4U1H - chains A and B of the 3 polymer chains in the assembly; structure by X-ray diffraction, 1.59 A resolution.

== Chain A ==
Protein: HLA class I histocompatibility antigen, B-7 alpha chain
From: Homo sapiens
Reference sequence: P01889 (1B07_HUMAN); residues 1-276 here correspond to UniProt positions 25-300 (UniProt number = residue number + 24)
Sequence (277 residues; each row starts with the number of its first residue; numbering starts at 0):
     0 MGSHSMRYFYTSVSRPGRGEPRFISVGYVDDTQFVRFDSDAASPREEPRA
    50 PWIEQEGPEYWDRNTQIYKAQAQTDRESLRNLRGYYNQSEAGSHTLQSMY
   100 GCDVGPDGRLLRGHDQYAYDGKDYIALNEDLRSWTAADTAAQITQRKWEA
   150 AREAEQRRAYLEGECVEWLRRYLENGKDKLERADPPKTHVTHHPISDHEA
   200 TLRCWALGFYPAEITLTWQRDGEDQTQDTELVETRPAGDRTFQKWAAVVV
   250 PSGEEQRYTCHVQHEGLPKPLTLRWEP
Disulfides: Cys101-Cys164, Cys203-Cys259
Construct notes: initiating methionine (0)
Swiss-Prot annotation at these positions:
  - region: Glu275, Pro276 (Connecting peptide)
  - motif: Ser77 to Gly83 (Bw6 motif)
  - binding site (a peptide antigen): Asn63, Tyr84, Thr143, Lys146, Glu152, Tyr159, Tyr171
  - glycosylation: Asn86 (N-linked (GlcNAc...) asparagine)

== Chain B ==
Protein: Beta-2-microglobulin
From: Homo sapiens
Reference sequence: P61769 (B2MG_HUMAN); residues 1-99 here correspond to UniProt positions 21-119 (UniProt number = residue number + 20)
Sequence (100 residues; numbered 0 to 99; the number before each row is that of its first residue; numbering starts at 0):
     0 MIQRTPKIQVYSRHPAENGKSNFLNCYVSGFHPSDIEVDLLKNGERIEKV
    50 EHSDLSFSKDWSFYLLYYTEFTPTEKDEYACRVNHVTLSQPKIVKWDRDM
Disulfides: Cys25-Cys80
Construct notes: initiating methionine (0)
Swiss-Prot annotation at these positions:
  - modified residue: Gln2 (Pyrrolidone carboxylic acid)
  - glycosylation: Ile1 (N-linked (Glc) (glycation) isoleucine), Lys19 (N-linked (Glc) (glycation) lysine), Lys41 (N-linked (Glc) (glycation) lysine), Lys48 (N-linked (Glc) (glycation) lysine), Lys58 (N-linked (Glc) (glycation) lysine), Lys91 (N-linked (Glc) (glycation) lysine), Lys94 (N-linked (Glc) (glycation) lysine)

== Chain A / chain B interface ==
Contacting residue pairs (53; chain A residue first):
  Phe8(A) with Phe56(B), hydrophobic
  Tyr9(A) with Phe56(B)
  Thr10(A) with Phe56(B); Phe62(B)
  Val12(A) with Ser33(B)
  Val25(A) with Asp53(B); Leu54(B); Ser55(B)
  Tyr27(A) with Ser55(B); Tyr63(B), hydrogen bond
  Gln32(A) with Asp53(B), hydrogen bond
  Arg35(A) with Asp53(B), salt bridge
  Arg48(A) with Asp53(B), salt bridge
  Gln96(A) with His31(B), hydrogen bond; Phe56(B); Trp60(B), hydrogen bond (side chain-backbone); Phe62(B)
  Ser97(A) with Phe56(B)
  Met98(A) with Phe56(B), hydrophobic; Lys58(B); Trp60(B), hydrophobic
  Gln115(A) with Trp60(B)
  Tyr116(A) with Trp60(B)
  Ala117(A) with Trp60(B), hydrophobic
  Asp119(A) with Ile1(B); His31(B)
  Gly120(A) with Arg3(B), hydrogen bond (backbone-side chain); His31(B)
  Asp122(A) with Trp60(B), hydrogen bond
  Arg202(A) with Asp98(B), hydrogen bond (side chain-backbone); Met99(B)
  Trp204(A) with Asp98(B); Met99(B)
  Val231(A) with Gln8(B)
  Glu232(A) with Lys6(B), salt bridge; Gln8(B), hydrogen bond (backbone-side chain); Tyr26(B), hydrogen bond; Ser28(B), hydrogen bond
  Thr233(A) with Tyr26(B)
  Arg234(A) with Gln8(B), hydrogen bond; Tyr10(B); Met99(B), hydrogen bond (side chain-backbone)
  Pro235(A) with Tyr10(B), hydrogen bond (backbone-side chain); Asn24(B); Tyr26(B)
  Ala236(A) with Arg12(B), hydrogen bond (backbone-side chain); Asn24(B), hydrogen bond (backbone-side chain)
  Gly237(A) with Arg12(B), hydrogen bond (backbone-side chain)
  Asp238(A) with Arg12(B)
  Gln242(A) with Tyr10(B); Ser11(B), hydrogen bond (side chain-backbone); Arg12(B), hydrogen bond (side chain-backbone)
  Trp244(A) with Met99(B), hydrogen bond (side chain-backbone)
Interface residues without a listed pair, chain A (36 interface residues in all): Arg17, Ile23, Thr94, Lys121, His192, Leu206
Interface residues without a listed pair, chain B (28 interface residues in all): His13, Pro14, Asp34, Ser57, Asp59, Leu65

== In short ==
36 residues of chain A face 28 of chain B across their interface, with 19 hydrogen bonds and 3 salt bridges.
Among the polar pairs are Arg35(A)-Asp53(B), Arg48(A)-Asp53(B) and Glu232(A)-Lys6(B). From UniProt: 7 peptide
antigen-binding residues on chain A.
Chain A is HLA class I histocompatibility antigen, B-7 alpha chain and chain B is Beta-2-microglobulin, both
from Homo sapiens; the structure, HLA class I micropolymorphisms determine peptide-HLA landscape and dictate
differential HIV-1 escape through identical epitopes, was determined by X-ray diffraction, deposited together
with 4U1I, 4U1J, 4U1K, 4U1L, 4U1M, 4U1N and 4U1S.
